PDB entry 8FCK | electron microscopy, 6.88 A resolution (low resolution: residue-level contacts below are approximate; hydrogen-bond / salt-bridge calls are withheld) | chains E and H of the 8 polymer chains in the assembly

Chain E:
Name: HAUS augmin like complex subunit 2 L homeolog, Green fluorescent protein chimera
Source organism: Xenopus laevis
UniProtKB: chimeric construct of Q6INL9, P42212: residues 1-222 from Q6INL9 (Q6INL9_XENLA) positions 1-222 (same numbers); residues 227-463 from P42212 positions 2-238 (UniProt number = residue number - 225)
Amino-acid sequence (472 residues; row label = number of the first residue in the row):
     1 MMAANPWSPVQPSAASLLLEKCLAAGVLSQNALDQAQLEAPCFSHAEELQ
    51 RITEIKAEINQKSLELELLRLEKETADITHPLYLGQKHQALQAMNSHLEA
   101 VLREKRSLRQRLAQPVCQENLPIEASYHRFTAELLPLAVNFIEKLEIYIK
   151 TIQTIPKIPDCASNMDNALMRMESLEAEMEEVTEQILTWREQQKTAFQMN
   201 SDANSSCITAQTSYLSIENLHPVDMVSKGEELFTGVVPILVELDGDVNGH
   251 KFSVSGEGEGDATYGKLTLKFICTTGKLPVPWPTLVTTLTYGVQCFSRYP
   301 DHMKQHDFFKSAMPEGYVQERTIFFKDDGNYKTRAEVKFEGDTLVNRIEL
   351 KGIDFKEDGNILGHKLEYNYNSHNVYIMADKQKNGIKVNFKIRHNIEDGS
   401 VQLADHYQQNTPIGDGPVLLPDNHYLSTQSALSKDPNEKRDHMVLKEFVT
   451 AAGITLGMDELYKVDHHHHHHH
Unresolved in the structure: 223-472
Sequence notes: linker (223-226); conflict Leu289 (Phe64 in P42212), Thr290 (Ser65 in P42212), Lys446 (Leu221 in P42212), Leu456 (His231 in P42212); expression tag (464-472)
Swiss-Prot annotation at these positions:
  - modified residue: Tyr291 (Z: -2,3-didehydrotyrosine)

Chain H:
Name: HAUS augmin-like complex subunit 8
Source organism: Xenopus laevis
UniProtKB: Q0IHJ3 (HAUS8_XENLA); residues 1-367 here = UniProt positions 1-367
Amino-acid sequence (367 residues; each row starts with the number of its first residue):
     1 MSEAGVAPIEDGSQNSSGGSSGDAALKKSKGGAKVVKSRYMQIGRSKVSK
    51 NSLANTTVCSGGKVPERGSGGTPTRRSLAPHKAKITAAVPLPALDGSIFT
   101 KEDLQSTLLDGHRIARPDLDLSVINDRTLQKITPRPVVTSEQKKPKRDTT
   151 PVNLVPEDMVEMIESQTLLLTYLTIKMQKNLFRLEEKAERNLLLVNDQKD
   201 QLQETIHMMKRDLTLLQREERLRDLIEKQDEVLTPVVTSKDPFKDNYTTF
   251 ATALDSTRHQLAIKNIHITGNRHRYLEELQKHLAITKSLLEEIMPSHASE
   301 NAESFDTIKDLENIVLKTDEELARSFRQILDLSFKVNKEISLQSQKAVEE
   351 TCESALVRQWYFDGSLP
Unresolved in the structure: 1-149

Chain E / chain H interface:
Residue-residue contacts - 100 pairs, chain E then chain H:
  Cys42(E) - Glu185(H)
  Phe43(E) - Glu185(H)
  Phe43(E) - Ala188(H)
  Phe43(E) - Glu189(H)
  Phe43(E) - Leu192(H)
  Ser44(E) - Glu189(H)
  His45(E) - Glu189(H)
  His45(E) - Leu193(H)
  Ala46(E) - Glu189(H)
  Ala46(E) - Leu192(H)
  Ala46(E) - Leu193(H)
  Ala46(E) - Asn196(H)
  Leu49(E) - Leu193(H)
  Leu49(E) - Asn196(H)
  Gln50(E) - Asn196(H)
  Gln50(E) - Lys199(H)
  Thr53(E) - Lys199(H)
  Thr53(E) - Asp200(H)
  Thr53(E) - Gln203(H)
  Glu54(E) - Lys199(H)
  Lys56(E) - Asp200(H)
  Lys56(E) - Glu204(H)
  Ala57(E) - Gln203(H)
  Asn60(E) - Glu204(H)
  Asn60(E) - His207(H)
  Gln61(E) - His207(H)
  Leu64(E) - Arg211(H)
  Glu67(E) - Arg211(H)
  Leu68(E) - Thr214(H)
  Leu68(E) - Leu215(H)
  Leu68(E) - Arg218(H)
  Leu71(E) - Arg218(H)
  Leu71(E) - Glu219(H)
  Glu72(E) - Arg218(H)
  Thr75(E) - Leu222(H)
  Ile78(E) - Leu225(H)
  Ile78(E) - Ile226(H)
  Ile78(E) - Gln229(H)
  Thr79(E) - Leu222(H)
  Leu84(E) - Gln229(H)
  His97(E) - Tyr247(H)
  Leu98(E) - Phe243(H)
  Leu98(E) - Tyr247(H)
  Leu108(E) - Leu254(H)
  Arg111(E) - Thr257(H)
  Leu112(E) - Phe250(H)
  Leu112(E) - Ala253(H)
  Leu112(E) - Leu254(H)
  Val116(E) - Gln260(H)
  Cys117(E) - Gln260(H)
  Gln118(E) - Arg272(H)
  Glu119(E) - Ile263(H)
  Glu119(E) - Arg272(H)
  Asn120(E) - Gln260(H)
  Asn120(E) - Leu261(H)
  Asn120(E) - Ala262(H)
  Asn120(E) - Ile263(H)
  Asn120(E) - Arg272(H)
  Leu121(E) - His259(H)
  Leu121(E) - Gln260(H)
  Leu121(E) - Leu261(H)
  Leu121(E) - Ile263(H)
  Leu121(E) - Leu276(H)
  Pro122(E) - His259(H)
  Pro122(E) - His273(H)
  Ile123(E) - His259(H)
  Ile123(E) - Gln260(H)
  Glu124(E) - His259(H)
  Ala125(E) - Arg258(H)
  His128(E) - Arg258(H)
  His128(E) - Gln260(H)
  His128(E) - Leu261(H)
  Thr131(E) - Leu261(H)
  Leu134(E) - Leu283(H)
  Leu135(E) - Ile266(H)
  Met165(E) - Leu311(H)
  Leu169(E) - Val315(H)
  Met172(E) - Val315(H)
  Met172(E) - Thr318(H)
  Met172(E) - Asp319(H)
  Met172(E) - Leu322(H)
  Leu175(E) - Leu322(H)
  Glu176(E) - Leu322(H)
  Met179(E) - Leu322(H)
  Met179(E) - Ser325(H)
  Met179(E) - Phe326(H)
  Met179(E) - Ile329(H)
  Thr183(E) - Ile329(H)
  Ile186(E) - Ile329(H)
  Ile186(E) - Val336(H)
  Trp189(E) - Asn337(H)
  Trp189(E) - Ile340(H)
  Arg190(E) - Val336(H)
  Arg190(E) - Glu339(H)
  Arg190(E) - Ile340(H)
  Gln193(E) - Ile340(H)
  Lys194(E) - Glu339(H)
  Lys194(E) - Gln343(H)
  Phe197(E) - Gln343(H)
  Phe197(E) - Ser344(H)
Also at the interface, not in a pair above, chain E (58 interface residues in all): Met94, Val101, Val182, Leu187
Also at the interface, not in a pair above, chain H (55 interface residues in all): Asp197, Leu332, Ser333, Ala347

Summary:
58 residues of chain E face 55 of chain H across their interface.
Chain E is HAUS augmin like complex subunit 2 L homeolog, Green fluorescent protein chimera and chain H is
HAUS augmin-like complex subunit 8, both from Xenopus laevis; the structure, Structure of the vertebrate
augmin complex, was determined by electron microscopy.
